PDB entry 9GUW | electron microscopy, 3.10 A resolution | chains A and M of the 30 polymer chains in the assembly

# Chain A
Molecule: 16S ribosomal RNA
Source organism: Escherichia coli K-12
Sequence (1541 nucleotides; row label = number of the first residue in the row):
     1 AAAUUGAAGA GUUUGAUCAU GGCUCAGAUU GAACGCUGGC GGCAGGCCUA ACACAUGCAA
    61 GUCGAACGGU AACAGGAAGA AGCUUGCUUC UUUGCUGACG AGUGGCGGAC GGGUGAGUAA
   121 UGUCUGGGAA ACUGCCUGAU GGAGGGGGAU AACUACUGGA AACGGUAGCU AAUACCGCAU
   181 AACGUCGCAA GACCAAAGAG GGGUACCUUC GGGCCUCUUG CCAUCGGAUG UGCCCAGAUG
   241 GGAUUAGCUA GUAGGUGGGG UAACGGCUCA CCUAGGCGAC GAUCCCUAGC UGGUCUGAGA
   301 GGAUGACCAG CCACACUGGA ACUGAGACAC GGUCCAGACU CCUACGGGAG GCAGCAGUGG
   361 GGAAUAUUGC ACAAUGGGCG CAAGCCUGAU GCAGCCAUGC CGCGUGUAUG AAGAAGGCCU
   421 UCGGGUUGUA AAGUACUUUC AGCGGGGAGG AAGGGAGUAA AGUUAAUACC UUUGCUCAUU
   481 GACGUUACCC GCAGAAGAAG CACCGGCUAA CUCCGUGCCA GCAGCCXCGG UAAUACGGAG
   541 GGUGCAAGCG UUAAUCGGAA UUACUGGGCG UAAAGCGCAC GCAGGCGGUU UGUUAAGUCA
   601 GAUGUGAAAU CCCCGGGCUC AACCUGGGAA CUGCAUCUGA UACUGGCAAG CUUGAGUCUC
   661 GUAGAGGGGG GUAGAAUUCC AGGUGUAGCG GUGAAAUGCG UAGAGAUCUG GAGGAAUACC
   721 GGUGGCGAAG GCGGCCCCCU GGACGAAGAC UGACGCUCAG GUGCGAAAGC GUGGGGAGCA
   781 AACAGGAUUA GAUACCCUGG UAGUCCACGC CGUAAACGAU GUCGACUUGG AGGUUGUGCC
   841 CUUGAGGCGU GGCUUCCGGA GCUAACGCGU UAAGUCGACC GCCUGGGGAG UACGGCCGCA
   901 AGGUUAAAAC UCAAAUGAAU UGACGGGGGC CCGCACAAGC GGUGGAGCAU GUGGUUUAAU
   961 UCGAUGXAAC GCGAAGAACC UUACCUGGUC UUGACAUCCA CGGAAGUUUU CAGAGAUGAG
  1021 AAUGUGCCUU CGGGAACCGU GAGACAGGUG CUGCAUGGCU GUCGUCAGCU CGUGUUGUGA
  1081 AAUGUUGGGU UAAGUCCCGC AACGAGCGCA ACCCUUAUCC UUUGUUGCCA GCGGUCCGGC
  1141 CGGGAACUCA AAGGAGACUG CCAGUGAUAA ACUGGAGGAA GGUGGGGAUG ACGUCAAGUC
  1201 AUCAUGGCCC UUACGACCAG GGCUACACAC GUGCUACAAU GGCGCAUACA AAGAGAAGCG
  1261 ACCUCGCGAG AGCAAGCGGA CCUCAUAAAG UGCGUCGUAG UCCGGAUUGG AGUCUGCAAC
  1321 UCGACUCCAU GAAGUCGGAA UCGCUAGUAA UCGUGGAUCA GAAUGCCACG GUGAAUACGU
  1381 UCCCGGGCCU UGUACACACC GCCCGUXACA CCAUGGGAGU GGGUUGCAAA AGAAGUAGGU
  1441 AGCUUAACCU UCGGGAGGGC GCUUACCACU UUGUGAUUCA UGACUGGGGU GAAGUCGUAA
  1501 CAAGGUAACC GUAGGGGAAC CUGCGGUUGG AUCACCUCCU U
Disordered / not traced: 1401-1407, 1495-1501, 1541
Modified residues: PSU (pseudouridine-5'-monophosphate) at position 516, G7M (N7-methyl-guanosine-5'-monophosphate) at position 527, 2MG (2N-methylguanosine-5'-monophosphate) at position 966, 5MC (5-methylcytidine-5'-monophosphate) at position 967, 2MG (2N-methylguanosine-5'-monophosphate) at position 1207, 4OC (4n,o2'-methylcytidine-5'-monophosphate) at position 1402, 5MC (5-methylcytidine-5'-monophosphate) at position 1407, UR3 (3-methyluridine-5'-monophoshate) at position 1498, 2MG (2N-methylguanosine-5'-monophosphate) at position 1516, MA6 (6N-dimethyladenosine-5'-monophoshate) at position 1518, MA6 (6N-dimethyladenosine-5'-monophoshate) at position 1519
Ion coordination: Mg2+ site 1 near G21 (its only coordinating residue here); Mg2+ site 2: G46, C47; Mg2+ site 3 near A53 (its only coordinating residue here); Mg2+ site 4: A59, U387; Mg2+ site 5 near G100 (its only coordinating residue here); Mg2+ site 6: A109, G331; Mg2+ site 7 near G111 (its only coordinating residue here); Mg2+ site 8: A116, G117, G289; Mg2+ site 9 near G145 (its only coordinating residue here); Mg2+ site 10 near A171 (its only coordinating residue here); Mg2+ site 11: U180, A195; Mg2+ site 12 near A197 (its only coordinating residue here); 62 more Mg2+ sites not listed

# Chain M
Protein: 30S ribosomal protein S12
Source organism: Escherichia coli K-12
UniProt: P0A7S3 (RS12_ECOLI); numbering as in UniProt (aligned over 1-124)
Sequence (124 residues; row label = number of the first residue in the row):
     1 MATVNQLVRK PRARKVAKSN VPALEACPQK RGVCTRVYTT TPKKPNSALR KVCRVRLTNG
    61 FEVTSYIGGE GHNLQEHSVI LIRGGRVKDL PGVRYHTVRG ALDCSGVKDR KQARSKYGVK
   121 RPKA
Disordered / not traced: 1
Modified residues: Asp89 ((3R)-3-(methylsulfanyl)-L-aspartic acid; D2T)
Swiss-Prot annotation at these positions:
  - modified residue: Lys108 (N6-acetyllysine)

# Interface between chain A and chain M
Contacting residue pairs (102):
  A33(A) - Pro28(M)  sugar contact
  A33(A) - Gln29(M)  hydrogen bond to the base
  C34(A) - Gln29(M)  sugar contact
  C34(A) - Val98(M)  sugar contact
  G35(A) - Ser115(M)  hydrogen bond to the sugar
  G35(A) - Gly118(M)  sugar contact
  C36(A) - Arg114(M)  hydrogen bond to the sugar
  C36(A) - Ser115(M)  sugar contact
  C36(A) - Val119(M)  sugar contact
  C36(A) - Lys120(M)  salt bridge to the phosphate
  C36(A) - Arg121(M)  hydrogen bond to the phosphate
  U37(A) - Lys120(M)  salt bridge to the phosphate
  U37(A) - Arg121(M)  hydrogen bond to the phosphate
  G362(A) - Lys30(M)  phosphate contact
  G362(A) - Arg31(M)  salt bridge to the phosphate
  G362(A) - Thr58(M)  phosphate contact
  A363(A) - Cys27(M)  hydrogen bond to the base
  A363(A) - Pro28(M)  base contact
  A363(A) - Gln29(M)  base contact
  A363(A) - Lys30(M)  phosphate contact
  A363(A) - Arg31(M)  salt bridge to the phosphate
  A363(A) - Thr58(M)  hydrogen bond to the phosphate
  G500(A) - Arg121(M)  salt bridge to the phosphate
  C501(A) - Arg114(M)  salt bridge to the phosphate
  C501(A) - Ser115(M)  phosphate contact
  C501(A) - Arg121(M)  salt bridge to the phosphate
  A502(A) - Ala113(M)  phosphate contact
  A502(A) - Arg114(M)  hydrogen bond to the phosphate
  A502(A) - Ser115(M)  hydrogen bond to the phosphate
  A502(A) - Lys116(M)  phosphate contact
  C503(A) - Ala113(M)  phosphate contact
  C503(A) - Lys116(M)  salt bridge to the phosphate
  C518(A) - Ser47(M)  hydrogen bond to the phosphate
  C519(A) - Ser47(M)  hydrogen bond to the phosphate
  C519(A) - Leu49(M)  phosphate contact
  A520(A) - Ala48(M)  phosphate contact
  A520(A) - Leu49(M)  hydrogen bond to the phosphate
  A520(A) - Lys51(M)  salt bridge to the phosphate
  A520(A) - Glu70(M)  hydrogen bond to the sugar
  G521(A) - Arg50(M)  hydrogen bond to the base
  G521(A) - Lys51(M)  salt bridge to the phosphate
  G521(A) - Gly69(M)  phosphate contact
  G521(A) - Glu70(M)  phosphate contact
  G521(A) - Gly71(M)  phosphate contact
  C522(A) - Asn46(M)  base contact
  C522(A) - Arg50(M)  base contact
  C522(A) - Tyr66(M)  hydrogen bond to the phosphate
  C522(A) - Gly68(M)  phosphate contact
  C522(A) - Gly69(M)  hydrogen bond to the phosphate
  C522(A) - Asp89(M)  base contact
  C522(A) - Tyr117(M)  phosphate contact
  A523(A) - Val87(M)  base contact
  A523(A) - Lys88(M)  base contact
  A523(A) - Asp89(M)  base contact
  C526(A) - Lys88(M)  salt bridge to the phosphate
  G7M_527(A) - Asn46(M)  base contact
  G7M_527(A) - Asp89(M)  base contact
  C528(A) - Asn46(M)  hydrogen bond to the base
  G529(A) - Asn46(M)  base contact
  G529(A) - Ser47(M)  hydrogen bond to the base
  G537(A) - Arg110(M)  salt bridge to the phosphate
  G538(A) - Arg110(M)  salt bridge to the phosphate
  G538(A) - Lys111(M)  hydrogen bond to the phosphate
  G538(A) - Gln112(M)  hydrogen bond to the phosphate
  A539(A) - Lys111(M)  phosphate contact
  A539(A) - Gln112(M)  hydrogen bond to the phosphate
  G550(A) - Lys116(M)  sugar contact
  U551(A) - Arg83(M)  hydrogen bond to the sugar
  U552(A) - Pro28(M)  hydrogen bond to the sugar
  U552(A) - Arg83(M)  sugar contact
  U552(A) - Gly84(M)  hydrogen bond to the sugar
  A553(A) - Ala26(M)  hydrogen bond to the sugar
  A553(A) - Cys27(M)  sugar contact
  A553(A) - Pro28(M)  sugar contact
  A554(A) - Ser19(M)  hydrogen bond to the phosphate
  A554(A) - Val21(M)  phosphate contact
  U561(A) - Lys15(M)  base contact
  U562(A) - Arg12(M)  phosphate contact
  U562(A) - Ala13(M)  hydrogen bond to the base
  U562(A) - Arg14(M)  hydrogen bond to the base
  U562(A) - Lys15(M)  salt bridge to the phosphate
  A563(A) - Arg12(M)  base contact
  C564(A) - Leu7(M)  phosphate contact
  C564(A) - Arg12(M)  salt bridge to the phosphate
  G567(A) - Arg12(M)  base contact
  G568(A) - Ala2(M)  hydrogen bond to the base
  G585(A) - Asn5(M)  hydrogen bond to the sugar
  C880(A) - Thr3(M)  phosphate contact
  C880(A) - Asn5(M)  phosphate contact
  C880(A) - Gln6(M)  base contact
  C880(A) - Arg9(M)  salt bridge to the phosphate
  G881(A) - Gln6(M)  hydrogen bond to the base
  G881(A) - Arg9(M)  salt bridge to the phosphate
  U884(A) - Arg12(M)  base contact
  A909(A) - Lys18(M)  salt bridge to the phosphate
  C910(A) - Lys18(M)  salt bridge to the phosphate
  C910(A) - Arg94(M)  salt bridge to the phosphate
  U911(A) - Arg94(M)  salt bridge to the phosphate
  C912(A) - Lys43(M)  salt bridge to the phosphate
  C912(A) - Pro91(M)  phosphate contact
  A913(A) - Lys43(M)  salt bridge to the phosphate
  A913(A) - Lys88(M)  salt bridge to the phosphate
Also at the interface, not in a pair above, chain A (53 interface residues in all): A32, G302, A303, G524, C525, C879, C882, C883, G885
Also at the interface, not in a pair above, chain M (62 interface residues in all): Lys10, Leu24, Pro45, Leu81, Gly85, Arg86, Gly92, Arg99, Gly100, Ala101

# Overview
The interface between chain A and chain M involves 53 residues on one side and 62 on the other; the contacts
include 31 hydrogen bonds and 24 salt bridges. Among the polar pairs are A33(A)-Gln29(M), A363(A)-Cys27(M) and
G521(A)-Arg50(M).
Chain A is 16S ribosomal RNA and chain M is 30S ribosomal protein S12, both from Escherichia coli K-12; the
structure, 30S-TEC (TEC in expressome position) Inactive state 2, was determined by electron microscopy (same
publication as 9GUP, 9GUQ, 9GUR, 9GUS, 9GUT, 9GUU, 9GUV and 9GUX).
